PDB entry 5KLI | X-ray diffraction, 3.00 A resolution | chains A and G of the 6 polymer chains in the assembly

# Chain A
Protein: Cytochrome b
Source organism: Rhodobacter sphaeroides
UniProtKB: Q02761 (CYB_RHOSH); residue numbers follow UniProt; this construct covers 1-445
Sequence (445 residues; each row starts with the number of its first residue):
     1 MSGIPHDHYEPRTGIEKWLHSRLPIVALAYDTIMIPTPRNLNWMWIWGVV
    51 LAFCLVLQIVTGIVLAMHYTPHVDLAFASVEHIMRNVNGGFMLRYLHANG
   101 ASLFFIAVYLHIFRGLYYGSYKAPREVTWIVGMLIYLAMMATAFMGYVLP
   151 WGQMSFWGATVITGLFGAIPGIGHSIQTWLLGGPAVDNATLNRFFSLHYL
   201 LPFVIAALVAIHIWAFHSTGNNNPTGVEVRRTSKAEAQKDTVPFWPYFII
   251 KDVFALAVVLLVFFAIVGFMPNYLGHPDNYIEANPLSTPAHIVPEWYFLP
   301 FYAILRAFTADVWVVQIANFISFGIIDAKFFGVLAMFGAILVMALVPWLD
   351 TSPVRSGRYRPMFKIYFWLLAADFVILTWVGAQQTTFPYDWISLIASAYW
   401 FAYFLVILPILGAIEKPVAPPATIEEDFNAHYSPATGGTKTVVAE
Not modelled in the structure: 1-2, 431-445
Ion coordination: heme Fe site 1: His97, His198; heme Fe site 2: His111, His212
Residues lining bound ligands:
  - ANJ ((2R,3S,6S,7R,8R)-3-{[3-(formylamino)-2-hydroxybenzoyl]amino}-8-hexyl-2,6-dimethyl-4,9-dioxo-1,5-dioxonan-7-yl (2S)-2-methylbutanoate): Thr37, Leu41, Trp45, Gly48, Val49, Ala52, Leu55, Val56, Ala206, Val209, Ile213, Phe216, His217, Asn221, Phe244, Phe248, Ile249, Asp252
  - heme (HEM), molecule 1: Met44, Trp45, Ile46, Trp47, Gly48, Val49, Leu51, Ala52, Phe104, Val108, His111, Ile112, Arg114, Ser120, Arg125, Thr128, Trp129, Gly132, Met133, Ile135, Tyr136, Met139, Ile205, Val209, His212, Phe216, Gly220, Asn221, Asn222
  - heme (HEM), molecule 2: Leu55, Gln58, Ile59, Gly62, Ile63, Leu65, Ala66, Tyr69, Val80, Arg94, His97, Ala98, Ala101, Phe104, Thr142, Ala143, Gly146, Tyr147, Leu149, Pro150, Phe195, His198, Tyr199, Pro202, Tyr297
  - lauryl oleyl phosphatidyl ethanolamine (LOP; (1R)-2-{[(R)-(2-aminoethoxy)(hydroxy)phosphoryl]oxy}-1-[(dodecanoyloxy)methyl]ethyl (9Z)-octadec-9-enoate): Met44, Trp47, Leu103, Ile106, Leu110, Phe113, Arg114, Tyr117, Tyr118, Val259, Val262, Phe263, Ile266, Arg358, Phe367, Trp368, Ala371, Phe374, Val375, Thr378
  - stigmatellin a (SMA): Leu137, Met140, Ala141, Phe144, Met145, Met154, Gly158, Val161, Ile162, Thr163, Leu165, Phe166, Leu180, Phe194, Leu197, Ile292, Val293, Pro294, Glu295, Phe298, Phe301, Tyr302, Leu305, Met336, Phe337, Ile340
UniProt features mapped onto this chain:
  - binding site (heme b): His97, His111, His198, His212

# Chain G
Protein: Ubiquinol-cytochrome c reductase iron-sulfur subunit
Source organism: Rhodobacter sphaeroides
Notes: EC 1.10.2.2
UniProtKB: Q02762 (UCRI_RHOSH); residue numbers follow UniProt; this construct covers 1-187
Sequence (187 residues; row label = number of the first residue in the row):
     1 MSNAEDHAGTRRDFLYYATAGAGAVATGAAVWPLINQMNPSADVQALASI
    51 FVDVSSVEPGVQLTVKFLGKPIFIRRRTEADIELGRSVQLGQLVDTNARN
   101 ANIDAGAEATDQNRTLDEAGEWLVMWGVCTHLGCVPIGGVSGDFGGWFCP
   151 CHGSHYDSAGRIRKGPAPENLPIPLAKFIDETTIQLG
Not modelled in the structure: 1-8
Disulfides: Cys134-Cys151
Ion coordination: 2Fe-2S cluster Fe: Cys129, His131, Cys149, His152
Residues lining bound ligands: 2Fe-2S cluster (FES): Cys129, His131, Leu132, Gly133, Cys134, Cys149, Cys151, His152, Gly153, Ser154
UniProt features mapped onto this chain:
  - binding site ([2Fe-2S] cluster): Cys129, His131, Cys149, His152

# Chain A / chain G interface
Residue-residue contacts - 51 pairs, chain A then chain G:
  Trp157(A) - Gly133(G)
  Trp157(A) - Val135(G)  hydrophobic
  Thr160(A) - Leu132(G)
  Thr160(A) - Gly133(G)
  Val161(A) - Leu132(G)
  Val161(A) - Cys134(G)  hydrophobic
  Val161(A) - His152(G)
  Gly164(A) - Leu132(G)
  Leu165(A) - Leu132(G)
  Thr178(A) - Pro40(G)
  Trp179(A) - Ile35(G)  hydrogen bond (side chain-backbone)
  Trp179(A) - Met38(G)
  Trp179(A) - Asn39(G)
  Gly182(A) - Met38(G)
  Gly182(A) - Pro40(G)
  Gly182(A) - Val44(G)
  Gly183(A) - Pro40(G)
  Pro184(A) - Val44(G)
  Pro184(A) - Gln45(G)
  Pro184(A) - Lys70(G)
  Ala185(A) - Leu68(G)
  Ala185(A) - Gly69(G)
  Ala185(A) - Lys70(G)
  Arg193(A) - Met38(G)  hydrogen bond (side chain-backbone)
  Pro285(A) - Lys66(G)
  Pro285(A) - Gly69(G)
  Pro285(A) - Pro71(G)
  Leu286(A) - Lys66(G)
  Leu286(A) - Pro71(G)  hydrophobic
  Leu286(A) - Val135(G)
  Thr288(A) - Cys134(G)
  Thr288(A) - Val135(G)  hydrogen bond (side chain-backbone)
  Thr288(A) - Cys151(G)
  Pro289(A) - Pro150(G)
  Ala290(A) - Ile137(G)  hydrophobic
  Ala290(A) - Pro150(G)
  Ile292(A) - Pro150(G)
  Ile292(A) - Cys151(G)  hydrophobic
  Tyr302(A) - Cys151(G)  hydrogen bond (side chain-backbone)
  Tyr302(A) - His152(G)
  Leu305(A) - His131(G)
  Leu305(A) - His152(G)
  Arg306(A) - His152(G)
  Thr309(A) - Gly165(G)
  Ala310(A) - Gly165(G)  hydrogen bond (backbone-backbone)
  Asp327(A) - Pro168(G)
  Lys329(A) - Thr130(G)  hydrogen bond (side chain-backbone)
  Lys329(A) - His131(G)  hydrogen bond (side chain-backbone)
  Lys329(A) - Pro166(G)
  Lys329(A) - Pro168(G)
  Thr385(A) - Gly153(G)
Also at the interface, not in a pair above, chain A (29 interface residues in all): Ser287, Phe308, Ala328
Also at the interface, not in a pair above, chain G (28 interface residues in all): Ala46, Thr64, Val65

# Overview
29 residues of chain A and 28 residues of chain G are in contact; the contacts include 7 hydrogen bonds. Polar
contacts include Trp179(A)-Ile35(G), Arg193(A)-Met38(G) and Thr288(A)-Val135(G). Chain A binds heme,
stigmatellin a, compound ANJ and lauryl oleyl phosphatidyl ethanolamine.
Chain A is Cytochrome b and chain G is Ubiquinol-cytochrome c reductase iron-sulfur subunit, both from
Rhodobacter sphaeroides; the structure, Rhodobacter sphaeroides bc1 with stigmatellin and antimycin, was
determined by X-ray diffraction, deposited together with 5KKZ.
